4FNN - chains A and B of the 4 polymer chains in the assembly; structure by X-ray diffraction, 2.24 A resolution.

# Chain A (and B)
Molecule: Peptidoglycan recognition protein 1
Organism: Camelus dromedarius
Notes: chain B of this document is another copy of the same molecule, construct and numbering; everything in this record applies to it too
UniProtKB: Q9GK12 (PGRP1_CAMDR); residues 1-171 here correspond to UniProt positions 23-193 (UniProt number = residue number + 22)
Sequence (171 residues; each row starts with the number of its first residue):
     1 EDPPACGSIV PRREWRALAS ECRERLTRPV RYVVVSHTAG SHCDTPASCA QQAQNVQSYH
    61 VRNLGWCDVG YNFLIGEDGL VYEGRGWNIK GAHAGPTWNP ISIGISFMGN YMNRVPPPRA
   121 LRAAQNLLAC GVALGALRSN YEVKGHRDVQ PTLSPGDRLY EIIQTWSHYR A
Disulfide bonds: C6-C130, C22-C67, C43-C49

# Interface between chain A and chain B
Pairs across the interface (40):
  A5(A) - A129(B)  hydrophobic
  G7(A) - N126(B)  hydrogen bond (backbone-side chain)
  S8(A) - R122(B)  hydrogen bond (side chain-backbone)
  S8(A) - A123(B)
  S8(A) - N126(B)  hydrogen bond
  I9(A) - R122(B)  hydrogen bond (backbone-side chain)
  V10(A) - R122(B)
  P11(A) - R122(B)
  E14(A) - P118(B)
  E14(A) - R122(B)  salt bridge
  D44(A) - P46(B)
  T45(A) - T45(B)
  P46(A) - D44(B)
  P46(A) - D78(B)
  P46(A) - R119(B)
  D78(A) - P46(B)
  D78(A) - L80(B)
  G79(A) - L80(B)
  L80(A) - D78(B)
  L80(A) - G79(B)
  L80(A) - L80(B)  hydrophobic
  P118(A) - E14(B)
  R122(A) - S8(B)
  R122(A) - I9(B)  hydrogen bond (side chain-backbone)
  R122(A) - V10(B)
  R122(A) - P11(B)
  R122(A) - E14(B)  salt bridge
  A123(A) - S8(B)
  Q125(A) - D2(B)
  Q125(A) - P3(B)
  N126(A) - A5(B)
  N126(A) - C6(B)  hydrogen bond (side chain-backbone)
  N126(A) - G7(B)
  N126(A) - S8(B)
  S139(A) - E1(B)
  Y141(A) - D2(B)
  S167(A) - D2(B)
  S167(A) - P3(B)
  H168(A) - E1(B)  hydrogen bond (side chain-backbone)
  H168(A) - D2(B)
Other interface residues (no listed pair), chain A (26 interface residues in all): C6, R119, A129, N140

# Summary
26 residues of chain A face 23 of chain B across their interface; the contacts include 7 hydrogen bonds and 2
salt bridges. Polar contacts include E14(A)-R122(B), G7(A)-N126(B) and S8(A)-R122(B).
Chain A and chain B are both Peptidoglycan recognition protein 1 (Camelus dromedarius); the structure, Crystal
structure of the complex of CPGRP-S with stearic acid at 2.2 A RESOLUTION, was determined by X-ray diffraction
(same publication as 3UIL, 3UMQ, 3USX and 3T2V).
